7PIT - chains i and 3 of the 56 polymer chains in the assembly; structure by electron microscopy, 5.70 A resolution (low resolution: residue-level contacts below are approximate; hydrogen-bond / salt-bridge calls are withheld).

Chain i:
Molecule: 50S ribosomal protein L13
Source organism: Mycoplasma pneumoniae M129
UniProt: P75178 (RL13_MYCPN); numbering as in UniProt (aligned over 1-146)
Chain sequence (146 residues; row label = number of the first residue in the row):
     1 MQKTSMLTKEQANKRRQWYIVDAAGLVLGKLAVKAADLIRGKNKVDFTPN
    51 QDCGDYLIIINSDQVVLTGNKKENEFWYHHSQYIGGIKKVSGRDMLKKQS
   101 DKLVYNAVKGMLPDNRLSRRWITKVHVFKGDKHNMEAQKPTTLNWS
Not modelled in the structure: 1-2

Chain 3:
Molecule: 23S ribosomal RNA
Source organism: Mycoplasma pneumoniae M129
Sequence (2907 nucleotides; numbered 1 to 2907; the number before each row is that of its first residue):
     1 UACAAUAAGUUACUAAGGGCUUAUGGUGGAUGCCUUGGCACUAAUAGGCG
    51 AUGAAGGACGUGUUAACCUGCGAUAAGCUUCGGGUAGGUGGUAAGAACCU
   101 CAGAUCCGGAGAUUUCCGAAUGGAGCAAUCCGGUAGUUGGAAACAGCUAU
   151 CAUUAAUUGAUGAAUAAAUAGUCAAUUAAAGCAAUACGUGGUGAAGUGAA
   201 ACAUCUCAGUAGCCACAGGAAAAGAAAACGAAUGUGAUUCCGUGUGUAGU
   251 GGCGAGCGAAAGCGGAACAGGCCAAACUUAUCAUUAGAUAGGGGUUGUAG
   301 GGCUUGCAAUGUGGACUUGAAAACGAUAGAAGAAGCUGUUGGAAAGCAGC
   351 GCGCAAAAGGGUGAUAGCCCCGUAUUUGAAAUUGUUUUCAUACCUAGCGA
   401 GAUCCCUGAGUAGCUCGGAAAACGUUAUUUUGAGUGAAUCUGCCCAGACC
   451 AUUGGGUAAGCCUAAAUACUAAUUAGUGACCGAUAGCGAAACAGUACCGU
   501 GAGGGAAAGGUGAAAAGAACCCAGAGAUGGGAGUGAAAUAGAUUCUGAAA
   551 CCAUAUGCCUACAACGUGUCAGAGCACAUUAAUGUGUGAUGGCGUGCGUU
   601 UUGAAGUAUGAGCCGGCGAGUUAUGAUAGCAAGCGUUAGUUAACCAGGAG
   651 AUGGGGAGCUGUAGCGAAAGCGAGUUUUAAAAGAGCGUUUGUUUGUUAUU
   701 AUAGACCCGAAACGGGUUGAGCUAGUCAUGAGCAGGUUGAAGGUUGAGUA
   751 ACAUCAACUGGAGGACCGAACCGACUCUCGUUGAAACGAUAGCGGAUGAC
   801 UUGUGAUUAGGGGUGAAAUUCCAAUCGAAAUCCGUGAUAGCUGGUUCUCG
   851 UCGAAAUAGCUUUAAGGCUAGCGUGAGAUCACAAAUAAGUGGAGGUAAAG
   901 CUACUGAAUGUAUGAUGGCGCCACCUAGGCGUACUGAAUACAAUUAAACU
   951 CUGAAUGCCAUUUAUUUUAUUCUCGCAGUCAGACAGUGGGGGAUAAGCUU
  1001 CAUUGUCAAGAGGGGAAGAGCCCAGAUCAUUAAAUAAGGUCCCCAAAAUA
  1051 UACUAAGUGGAAAAGGAUGUGAAAGUGCUAAAACAGCAAGGAUGUUGGCU
  1101 UAGAAGCAGCCAUCGUUUAAAGAGUGCGUAACAGCUCACUUGUCGAGUGU
  1151 UUUUGCGCCGAAGAUGUAACGGGGCUAAGUAUAUUACCGAAUUUAUGGAU
  1201 AAGAUUUAUAUCUUGUGGUAGACGAGCGUUGUAUUGGAGUUGAAGUCAAA
  1251 GCGUGAGCAUUGGUGGAUCCAAUACAAGUGAGAAUGCCGGCAUGAGUAAC
  1301 GCUUGGGAGUGAGAAUCUCCCAAACCGAUUGACUAAGGUUUCCUGGACCA
  1351 GGGUCGUCCUUCCAGGGUUAGUCUGGACCUAAGCUGAGGCUGAAAAGCGU
  1401 AGGCGAUGGACAACAGGUUAAUAUUCCUGUACUUACAGUUAGACUGAUGG
  1451 AGUGACAAAGAAGGUUUUCCACCCCCAUAAUUGGAUUUGGGGAUAAAUCA
  1501 UAAGGUGGUACAAUAGGCAAAUCCGUUGUGCAUAACAUUGAGUGAUGAUG
  1551 UCGAGUGAAUGAGUGAUCAAGUAGCGAAGGUGGUAUUAAUCAUGCUUUCA
  1601 AGAAAAGCUUCUAGGGUUAAUCUAGCUGUAACCAGUACCGAGAACGAACA
  1651 CACGUAGUCAAGGAGAGGAUCCUAAGGUUAGCGAGUGAACUAUAGCCAAG
  1701 GAACUCUGCAAAUUAACCCCGUAAGUUAGCGAGAAGGGGUGCUUAUGUAA
  1751 AAGUAAGCCGCAGUGAAGAACGAGGGGGGACUGUUUAACUAAAACACAAC
  1801 UCUAUGCCAAACCGUAAGGUGAUGUAUAUGGGGUGACACCUGCCCAGUGC
  1851 UGGAAGGUUAAAGAAGGAGGUUAGCGCAAGCGAAGCUUUUAACUGAAGCC
  1901 CCAGUGAACGGCGGCCGUAACUAUAACGGUCCUAAGGUAGCGAAAUUCCU
  1951 AGUCGGGUAAAUUCCGUCCCGCUUGAAUGGUGUAACCAUCUCUUGACUGU
  2001 CUCGGCUAUAGACUCGGUGAAAUCCAGGUACGGGUGAAGACACCCGUUAG
  2051 GCGCAACGGGACGGAAAGACCCCGUGAAGCUUUACUGUAGCUUAAUAUUG
  2101 AUCAGGACAUUAUCAUGUAGAGAAUAGGUAGGAGCAAUCGAUGCAAGUUC
  2151 GCUAGGACUUGUUGAUGCGAAAGGUGGAAUACUACCCUUGGUUGUGUGCU
  2201 GUUCUAAUUGGUAACUGUUAUCCAGUUUCAAGACAGUGUUAGGUGGGCAG
  2251 UUUGACUGGGGCGGUCGCCUCCUAAAAGGUAACGGAGGCGUACAAAGGUA
  2301 CCUUCAGUACGGUUGGAAAUCGUAUGUAGAGUGUAAUGGUGUAAGGGUGC
  2351 UUGACUGUGAGACAUACAGGUCGAACAGGUGAGAAAUCAGGUCAUAGUGA
  2401 UCCGGUGGUCCAGUAUGGAAUGGCCAUCGCUCAACGGAUAAAAGCUACUC
  2451 CGGGGAUAACAGGCUGAUACUGCCCAAGAGUUCAUAUCGACGGCAGUGUU
  2501 UGGCACCUCGAUGUCGACUCAUCUCAUCCUCGAGCUGAAGCAGGUUCGAA
  2551 GGGUUCGGCUGUUCGCCGAUUAAAGAGAUACGUGAGUUGGGUUCAAACCG
  2601 UCGUGAGACAGGUUGGUCCCUAUCUAUUGUGCCCGUAGGAAGAUUGAAGA
  2651 GUGUUGCUUCUAGUACGAGAGGACCGAAGCGAGGACACCUCUUAUGCUCC
  2701 AGUUGUAGCGCCAGCUGCACCGCUGGGUAGUAACGUGUCUAUUAGAUAAA
  2751 CGCUGAAAGCAUCUAAGUGUGAAACUAUCUCAAAGAUUAAUCUUCCCAUU
  2801 UCGCAAGAAAGUAAGAGCCGUCAAAGACGAUGACGUUGAUAGGUUACAGG
  2851 UGUAAGCAUAGUGAUAUGUUGAGCUGAGUAAUACUAAUUGCUCGAGGACU
  2901 UAUUGGA
Not modelled in the structure: 1-7, 923-927, 1560-1569, 2901-2907

Interface between chain i and chain 3:
Pairs across the interface (83; chain i residue first):
  Lys3(i) with U583(3); U1031(3)
  Thr4(i) with U583(3); U1031(3)
  Ser5(i) with U1031(3)
  Leu7(i) with U1031(3)
  Lys9(i) with G572(3)
  Gln11(i) with A573(3)
  Lys14(i) with U10(3)
  Trp18(i) with G9(3)
  Val27(i) with C1175(3); U1176(3)
  Leu28(i) with C1175(3)
  Gly29(i) with G1174(3); C1175(3)
  Lys30(i) with C1175(3); U1176(3); A1178(3)
  Val33(i) with A1178(3)
  Ala36(i) with C1042(3)
  Arg40(i) with C1043(3); C1044(3)
  Lys42(i) with C1043(3); A1045(3)
  Pro49(i) with G591(3)
  Asn50(i) with A571(3); U590(3); G591(3)
  Gln51(i) with A589(3)
  Tyr56(i) with G9(3)
  Thr68(i) with U1176(3)
  Lys71(i) with C1175(3)
  Asn74(i) with G1057(3)
  Trp77(i) with G1174(3)
  Tyr78(i) with U1167(3)
  His79(i) with U2048(3); A2648(3); G2649(3)
  His80(i) with G1166(3)
  Ser81(i) with G2649(3); A2650(3)
  Gln82(i) with G1166(3)
  Tyr83(i) with G2649(3); A2650(3)
  Ile84(i) with G1166(3); U2522(3); C2523(3)
  Gly85(i) with G1166(3)
  Ile87(i) with G1166(3); U1167(3)
  Lys88(i) with G2649(3); U2776(3)
  Arg93(i) with A2746(3)
  Gln99(i) with A2647(3); A2648(3)
  Lys102(i) with U2788(3)
  Tyr105(i) with U2788(3)
  Asn106(i) with G1174(3)
  Ala107(i) with G1173(3)
  Lys109(i) with U2047(3); U2048(3)
  Gly110(i) with G1172(3); G1173(3)
  Met111(i) with C1042(3); G1173(3)
  Pro113(i) with C1043(3); C1044(3)
  Asp114(i) with G2046(3)
  Asn115(i) with G591(3); G592(3)
  Arg116(i) with A563(3); A564(3); U590(3); G591(3)
  Leu117(i) with U590(3); G591(3)
  Arg119(i) with C562(3); A563(3); A564(3)
  Arg120(i) with A563(3)
  Thr123(i) with U2788(3)
  Lys124(i) with U10(3)
  Gln138(i) with A8(3)
Also at the interface, not in a pair above, chain i (55 interface residues in all): Asn70, Gly86
Also at the interface, not in a pair above, chain 3 (46 interface residues in all): U11, G574, C1041, A1046, U1165, C2031

In short:
55 residues of chain i face 46 of chain 3 across their interface.
Chain i is 50S ribosomal protein L13 and chain 3 is 23S ribosomal RNA, both from Mycoplasma pneumoniae M129;
the structure, 70S ribosome with EF-G, A/P- and P/E-site tRNAs in pseudouridimycin-treated Mycoplasma
pneumoniae cells, was determined by electron microscopy together with 7OOC, 7OOD, 7P6Z, 7PAH, 7PAI, 7PAJ and
23 further entries from the same study.
